5WWC - chains A and D of the 3 polymer chains in the assembly; structure by X-ray diffraction, 1.90 A resolution.

# Chain A
Protein: Chromatin protein Cren7
Source organism: Sulfolobus solfataricus (strain ATCC 35092 / DSM 1617 / JCM 11322 / P2)
UniProtKB: Q97ZE3 (CREN7_SULSO); residue numbers follow UniProt; this construct covers 1-60
Amino-acid sequence (60 residues; row label = number of the first residue in the row):
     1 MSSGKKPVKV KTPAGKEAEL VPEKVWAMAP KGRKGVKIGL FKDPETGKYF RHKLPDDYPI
Not modelled in the structure: 1-4
Construct notes: engineered mutation Met28 (Leu in Q97ZE3)
Curated features (UniProtKB/Swiss-Prot):
  - modified residue: Lys16 (N6-methyllysine)
  - mutagenesis: Lys24 (K24E: Slightly reduces the melting temperature of the protein. Slightly reduces affinity for calf thymus DNA and poly(dA-dT) oligonucleotides. Increases affinity for poly(dG-dC) oligonucleotide ...), Lys31 (K31E: Slightly reduces the melting temperature of the protein. Destabilizes complex with DNA. Slightly reduces affinity for calf thymus DNA and poly(dA-dT) oligonucleotides ...), Phe41 (F41A: Results in a significant protein misfolding, reduced thermostability, reduced ability to mediate DNA compaction and bridging ...), Lys42 (K42E: Slightly reduces the melting temperature of the protein. Slightly reduces affinity for calf thymus DNA and poly(dA-dT) oligonucleotides ...), Lys48 (K48E: Slightly reduces the melting temperature of the protein. Slightly reduces affinity for calf thymus DNA and poly(dA-dT) oligonucleotides ...)

# Chain D
Molecule: 8-nt DNA strand
Sequence (8 nucleotides; numbered 109 to 116; the number before each row is that of its first residue):
   109 GTAATTAC

# Interface between chain A and chain D
Contacting residue pairs (11):
  Met28(A) - DT114(D)  base contact
  Val36(A) - DT114(D)  base contact
  Ile38(A) - DT113(D)  base contact
  Phe50(A) - DT113(D)  phosphate contact
  Arg51(A) - DA112(D)  base contact
  Arg51(A) - DT113(D)  phosphate contact
  His52(A) - DT113(D)  phosphate contact
  His52(A) - DT114(D)  salt bridge to the phosphate
  Lys53(A) - DT113(D)  hydrogen bond to the phosphate
  Lys53(A) - DT114(D)  hydrogen bond to the phosphate
  Lys53(A) - DA115(D)  salt bridge to the phosphate

# In short
7 residues of chain A and 4 residues of chain D are in contact, with 2 hydrogen bonds and 2 salt bridges.
Polar pairs include Lys53(A)-DT113(D), Lys53(A)-DT114(D) and His52(A)-DT114(D). Curated annotation (UniProt)
lists 5 mutagenesis sites on chain A.
Chain A is Chromatin protein Cren7 (Sulfolobus solfataricus (strain ATCC 35092 / DSM 1617 / JCM 11322 / P2))
and chain D is an 8-nt DNA strand; the structure, The crystal structure of Cren7 mutant L28M in complex with
dsDNA, was determined by X-ray diffraction, deposited together with 5WVW, 5WVY and 5WVZ.
